8JSH - chains 1 and g of the 14 polymer chains in the assembly; structure by electron microscopy, 4.40 A resolution (low resolution: residue-level contacts below are approximate; hydrogen-bond / salt-bridge calls are withheld).

Chain 1:
Protein: 30S ribosomal protein S18
From: Escherichia coli
UniProtKB: P0A7T7 (RS18_ECOLI); residues 0-74 here correspond to UniProt positions 1-75 (UniProt number = residue number + 1)
Sequence (75 residues; numbered 0 to 74; the number before each row is that of its first residue; numbering starts at 0):
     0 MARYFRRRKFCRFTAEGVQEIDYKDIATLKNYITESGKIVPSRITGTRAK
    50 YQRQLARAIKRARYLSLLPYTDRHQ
Not modelled in the structure: 0-18, 74

Chain g:
Molecule: 16S ribosomal RNA
From: Escherichia coli
Sequence (1539 nucleotides; row label = number of the first residue in the row):
     2 AAUUGAAGAGUUUGAUCAUGGCUCAGAUUGAACGCUGGCGGCAGGCCUAA
    52 CACAUGCAAGUCGAACGGUAACAGGAAGAAGCUUGCUUCUUUGCUGACGA
   102 GUGGCGGACGGGUGAGUAAUGUCUGGGAAACUGCCUGAUGGAGGGGGAUA
   152 ACUACUGGAAACGGUAGCUAAUACCGCAUAACGUCGCAAGACCAAAGAGG
   202 GGGACCUUCGGGCCUCUUGCCAUCGGAUGUGCCCAGAUGGGAUUAGCUAG
   252 UAGGUGGGGUAACGGCUCACCUAGGCGACGAUCCCUAGCUGGUCUGAGAG
   302 GAUGACCAGCCACACUGGAACUGAGACACGGUCCAGACUCCUACGGGAGG
   352 CAGCAGUGGGGAAUAUUGCACAAUGGGCGCAAGCCUGAUGCAGCCAUGCC
   402 GCGUGUAUGAAGAAGGCCUUCGGGUUGUAAAGUACUUUCAGCGGGGAGGA
   452 AGGGAGUAAAGUUAAUACCUUUGCUCAUUGACGUUACCCGCAGAAGAAGC
   502 ACCGGCUAACUCCGUGCCAGCAGCCGCGGUAAUACGGAGGGUGCAAGCGU
   552 UAAUCGGAAUUACUGGGCGUAAAGCGCACGCAGGCGGUUUGUUAAGUCAG
   602 AUGUGAAAUCCCCGGGCUCAACCUGGGAACUGCAUCUGAUACUGGCAAGC
   652 UUGAGUCUCGUAGAGGGGGGUAGAAUUCCAGGUGUAGCGGUGAAAUGCGU
   702 AGAGAUCUGGAGGAAUACCGGUGGCGAAGGCGGCCCCCUGGACGAAGACU
   752 GACGCUCAGGUGCGAAAGCGUGGGGAGCAAACAGGAUUAGAUACCCUGGU
   802 AGUCCACGCCGUAAACGAUGUCGACUUGGAGGUUGUGCCCUUGAGGCGUG
   852 GCUUCCGGAGCUAACGCGUUAAGUCGACCGCCUGGGGAGUACGGCCGCAA
   902 GGUUAAAACUCAAAUGAAUUGACGGGGGCCCGCACAAGCGGUGGAGCAUG
   952 UGGUUUAAUUCGAUGCAACGCGAAGAACCUUACCUGGUCUUGACAUCCAC
  1002 GGAAGUUUUCAGAGAUGAGAAUGUGCCUUCGGGAACCGUGAGACAGGUGC
  1052 UGCAUGGCUGUCGUCAGCUCGUGUUGUGAAAUGUUGGGUUAAGUCCCGCA
  1102 ACGAGCGCAACCCUUAUCCUUUGUUGCCAGCGGUCCGGCCGGGAACUCAA
  1152 AGGAGACUGCCAGUGAUAAACUGGAGGAAGGUGGGGAUGACGUCAAGUCA
  1202 UCAUGGCCCUUACGACCAGGGCUACACACGUGCUACAAUGGCGCAUACAA
  1252 AGAGAAGCGACCUCGCGAGAGCAAGCGGACCUCAUAAAGUGCGUCGUAGU
  1302 CCGGAUUGGAGUCUGCAACUCGACUCCAUGAAGUCGGAAUCGCUAGUAAU
  1352 CGUGGAUCAGAAUGCCACGGUGAAUACGUUCCCGGGCCUUGUACACACCG
  1402 CCCGUCACACCAUGGGAGUGGGUUGCAAAAGAAGUAGGUAGCUUAACCUU
  1452 CGGGAGGGCGCUUACCACUUUGUGAUUCAUGACUGGGGUGAAGUCGUAAC
  1502 AAGGUAACCGUAGGGGAACCUGCGGUUGGAUCACCUCCU
Not modelled in the structure: 923-1387

Interface between chain 1 and chain g:
Pairs across the interface - 32 pairs, chain 1 then chain g:
  Lys37(1) - A718(g)
  Lys37(1) - C719(g)
  Ile38(1) - C719(g)
  Ile38(1) - C720(g)
  Pro40(1) - C720(g)
  Pro40(1) - G721(g)
  Ser41(1) - G721(g)
  Arg42(1) - G722(g)
  Arg47(1) - U835(g)
  Lys49(1) - U835(g)
  Lys49(1) - G836(g)
  Gln51(1) - G721(g)
  Arg52(1) - G664(g)
  Arg52(1) - U835(g)
  Ala55(1) - C720(g)
  Arg56(1) - C735(g)
  Arg56(1) - C736(g)
  Lys59(1) - G734(g)
  Lys59(1) - C735(g)
  Arg60(1) - C735(g)
  Arg60(1) - C736(g)
  Arg62(1) - A718(g)
  Arg62(1) - C719(g)
  Tyr63(1) - U672(g)
  Tyr63(1) - A673(g)
  Tyr69(1) - A673(g)
  Tyr69(1) - G674(g)
  Tyr69(1) - A718(g)
  Arg72(1) - A675(g)
  Arg72(1) - A676(g)
  His73(1) - G674(g)
  His73(1) - A675(g)
Also at the interface, not in a pair above, chain 1 (19 interface residues in all): Val39
Also at the interface, not in a pair above, chain g (17 interface residues in all): U834

Overview:
Chain 1 and chain g form an interface of 19 and 17 residues respectively.
Chain 1 is 30S ribosomal protein S18 and chain g is 16S ribosomal RNA, both from Escherichia coli; the
structure, Structure of the 30S-body-IF3 complex from Escherichia coli, was determined by electron microscopy,
deposited together with 8JSG.
